PDB entry 3OUI | X-ray diffraction, 1.70 A resolution | chain A

== Chain A ==
Protein: Egl nine homolog 1
Organism: Homo sapiens
Notes: EC 1.14.11.-
UniProtKB: Q9GZT9 (EGLN1_HUMAN); numbering as in UniProt (aligned over 181-392)
Chain sequence (213 residues; each row starts with the number of its first residue):
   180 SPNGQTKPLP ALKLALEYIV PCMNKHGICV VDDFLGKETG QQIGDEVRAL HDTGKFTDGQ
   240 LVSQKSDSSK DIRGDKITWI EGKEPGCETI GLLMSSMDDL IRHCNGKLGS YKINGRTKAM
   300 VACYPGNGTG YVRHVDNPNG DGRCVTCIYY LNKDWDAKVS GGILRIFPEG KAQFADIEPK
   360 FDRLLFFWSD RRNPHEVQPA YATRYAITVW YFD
Unresolved in the structure: 180-188, 240-249, 318-321
Differences from the reference sequence: expression tag (180)
Cystine bridges: Cys201-Cys208
Metal / ion sites: Fe2+: His313, Asp315, His374 (together with 42Z)
Residues lining bound ligands:
  - 42Z (N-[(5,6-dichloro-1H-benzimidazol-2-yl)carbonyl]glycine), molecule 1: Ile198, Val199, Met202, Asn203, Ile280, Cys283, Asn284, Lys286, Gly288, Ser289, Tyr290, Ile292, Val324, Trp367
  - 42Z, molecule 2: Arg252, Asp254, Ile256, Trp258, Met299, Tyr303, Tyr310, His313, Asp315, Ile327, Tyr329, Leu343, His374, Val376, Arg383, Ala385, Trp389
Reported in the primary citation:
  - binding site for 42Z: Tyr303, Arg383

== Summary ==
Ligands of chain A: compound 42Z. His313, Asp315 and His374 coordinate Fe2+. The paper reports a binding site
for 42Z at Tyr303 and Arg383.
Chain A is Egl nine homolog 1 (Homo sapiens); the structure, PHD2-R717 with 40787422, was determined by X-ray
diffraction (same publication as 3OUH and 3OUJ).
